PDB entry 1AON | X-ray diffraction, 3.00 A resolution | chains C and D of the 21 polymer chains in the assembly

== Chain C (and D) ==
Protein: Groel
Source organism: Escherichia coli
Notes: chain D of this document is another copy of the same molecule, construct and numbering; everything in this record applies to it too
UniProtKB: P0A6F5 (CH60_ECOLI); numbering as in UniProt (aligned over 2-548)
Chain sequence (547 residues; row label = number of the first residue in the row):
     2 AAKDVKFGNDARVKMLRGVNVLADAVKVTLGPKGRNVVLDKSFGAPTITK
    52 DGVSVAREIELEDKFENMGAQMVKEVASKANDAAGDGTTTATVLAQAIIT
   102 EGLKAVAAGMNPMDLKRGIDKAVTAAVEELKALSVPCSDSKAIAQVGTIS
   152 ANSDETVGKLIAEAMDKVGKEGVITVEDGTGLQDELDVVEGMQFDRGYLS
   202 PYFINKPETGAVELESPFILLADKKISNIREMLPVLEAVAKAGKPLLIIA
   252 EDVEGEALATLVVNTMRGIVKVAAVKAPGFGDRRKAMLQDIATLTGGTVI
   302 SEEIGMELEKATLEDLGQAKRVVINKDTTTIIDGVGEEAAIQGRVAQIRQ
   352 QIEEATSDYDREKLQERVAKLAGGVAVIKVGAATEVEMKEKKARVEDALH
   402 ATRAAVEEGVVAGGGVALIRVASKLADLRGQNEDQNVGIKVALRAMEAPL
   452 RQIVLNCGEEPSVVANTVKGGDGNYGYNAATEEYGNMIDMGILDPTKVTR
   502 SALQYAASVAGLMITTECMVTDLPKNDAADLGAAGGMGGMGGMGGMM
Disordered / not traced: 526-548
Bound ions: Mg2+: Asp87 (together with ADP)
Ligand contacts: ADP (adenosine-5'-diphosphate): Thr30, Leu31, Gly32, Pro33, Lys51, Asp87, Gly88, Thr89, Thr90, Thr91, Ile150, Ser154, Gly414, Gly415, Gly416, Ile454, Tyr478, Asn479, Ala480, Ala481, Met488, Ile493, Asp495

== Interface between chain C and chain D ==
Pairs across the interface - 55 pairs, chain C then chain D:
  Ala2(C) - Glu61(D)  hydrogen bond (backbone-side chain)
  Ala3(C) - Glu61(D)  hydrogen bond (backbone-side chain)
  Ala3(C) - Leu62(D)
  Ala3(C) - Glu63(D)
  Lys4(C) - Glu59(D)  hydrogen bond (side chain-backbone)
  Lys4(C) - Glu61(D)  hydrogen bond (backbone-backbone)
  Val6(C) - Val22(D)  hydrophobic
  Val6(C) - Ile60(D)  hydrophobic
  Phe8(C) - Asp25(D)
  Phe8(C) - Ala26(D)  hydrophobic
  Arg13(C) - Arg36(D)
  Met69(C) - Val39(D)  hydrophobic
  Met69(C) - Asp41(D)
  Met69(C) - Pro47(D)  hydrophobic
  Gln72(C) - Ala46(D)
  Gln72(C) - Pro47(D)
  Met73(C) - Pro47(D)
  Met73(C) - Ile49(D)  hydrophobic
  Glu76(C) - Thr385(D)
  Glu76(C) - Glu386(D)  hydrogen bond (side chain-backbone)
  Glu76(C) - Val387(D)  hydrogen bond (side chain-backbone)
  Lys80(C) - Ala384(D)
  Met111(C) - Arg36(D)
  Pro113(C) - Arg36(D)
  Glu304(C) - Tyr203(D)
  Glu304(C) - Ala260(D)
  Ile305(C) - Tyr203(D)  hydrophobic
  Ile305(C) - Val263(D)  hydrophobic
  Gly306(C) - Val264(D)
  Gln351(C) - Thr210(D)
  Tyr506(C) - Ala384(D)
  Tyr506(C) - Thr385(D)
  Ser509(C) - Ala384(D)
  Ser509(C) - Thr385(D)  hydrogen bond
  Ser509(C) - Glu388(D)  hydrogen bond
  Val510(C) - Thr385(D)
  Leu513(C) - Val387(D)
  Thr516(C) - Arg36(D)
  Thr516(C) - Asn37(D)  hydrogen bond (backbone-backbone)
  Thr517(C) - Asn37(D)
  Thr517(C) - Val39(D)
  Glu518(C) - Val29(D)
  Glu518(C) - Arg36(D)  salt bridge
  Glu518(C) - Asn37(D)  hydrogen bond (backbone-backbone)
  Cys519(C) - Asn37(D)  hydrogen bond (backbone-backbone)
  Cys519(C) - Val38(D)
  Cys519(C) - Val39(D)  hydrogen bond (backbone-backbone)
  Met520(C) - Val38(D)
  Met520(C) - Val39(D)
  Val521(C) - Val39(D)  hydrogen bond (backbone-backbone)
  Val521(C) - Leu40(D)  hydrophobic
  Val521(C) - Asp41(D)  hydrogen bond (backbone-backbone)
  Val521(C) - Ile60(D)  hydrophobic
  Thr522(C) - Asp41(D)  hydrogen bond
  Leu524(C) - Glu63(D)
Other interface residues (no listed pair), chain C (34 interface residues in all): Val107, Asn112, Met114, Gln505, Asp523
Other interface residues (no listed pair), chain D (31 interface residues in all): Pro33, Lys34, Leu183

== In short ==
The interface between chain C and chain D involves 34 residues on one side and 31 on the other, with 15
hydrogen bonds and 1 salt bridge. Among the polar pairs are Glu518(C)-Arg36(D), Ala2(C)-Glu61(D) and
Ala3(C)-Glu61(D). Ligands of chain C: ADP.
Both chains are Groel (Escherichia coli). Entry 1AON (Crystal structure of the asymmetric chaperonin complex
groel/groes/(ADP)7) was determined by X-ray diffraction.
